4I2O - chains A and B of the 4 polymer chains in the assembly; structure by X-ray diffraction, 1.77 A resolution.

Chain A (and B):
Name: FixK2 protein
Source organism: Bradyrhizobium japonicum
Notes: chain B of this document is another copy of the same molecule, construct and numbering; everything in this record applies to it too
UniProt: O69245 (O69245_BRAJP); residue numbers follow UniProt; this construct covers 1-232
Sequence (243 residues; each row starts with the number of its first residue):
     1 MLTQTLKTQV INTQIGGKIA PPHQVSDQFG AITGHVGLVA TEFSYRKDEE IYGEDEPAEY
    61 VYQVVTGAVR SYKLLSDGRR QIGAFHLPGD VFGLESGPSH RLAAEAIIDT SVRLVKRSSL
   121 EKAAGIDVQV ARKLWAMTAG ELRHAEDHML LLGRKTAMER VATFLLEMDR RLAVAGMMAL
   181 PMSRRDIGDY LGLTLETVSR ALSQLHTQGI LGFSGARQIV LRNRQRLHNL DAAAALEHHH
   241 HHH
Disordered / not traced: 1-37, 236-243
Construct notes: engineered mutation Ser-183 (Cys in O69245); expression tag (233-243)
Reported in the primary citation:
  - binding site for Promoter of fixK2 direct target, fixN, upstream: Leu-195, Glu-196, Arg-200
  - binding site for Promoter of fixK2 direct target, fixN, downstream: Arg-200
  - self-association interface (contacts with another copy of this molecule): Val-128 to Arg-154

How chain A and chain B interact:
Pairs across the interface (97; chain A residue first):
  Lys-73(A) with Glu-146(B); Asp-147(B), salt bridge; Leu-150(B)
  Leu-74(A) with Ala-235(B)
  Leu-75(A) with Leu-150(B), hydrophobic; Ala-232(B), hydrophobic; Ala-233(B); Ala-235(B)
  Ser-76(A) with Ala-233(B), hydrogen bond (backbone-backbone); Ala-234(B); Ala-235(B)
  Arg-79(A) with Arg-154(B), hydrogen bond (side chain-backbone); Lys-155(B); Glu-159(B), salt bridge; Ala-232(B)
  Arg-80(A) with Arg-154(B), hydrogen bond (backbone-side chain)
  Gln-81(A) with Met-149(B); Leu-150(B); Gly-153(B); Arg-154(B)
  Leu-94(A) with Trp-135(B), hydrophobic
  Ser-96(A) with Arg-132(B), hydrogen bond (backbone-side chain); Trp-135(B); Ala-136(B); Ala-139(B)
  Arg-101(A) with Arg-143(B); Glu-146(B)
  Leu-102(A) with Glu-146(B)
  Arg-117(A) with Arg-132(B); Trp-135(B)
  Glu-121(A) with Arg-132(B), salt bridge
  Val-128(A) with Gly-125(B)
  Arg-132(A) with Ser-96(B), hydrogen bond (side chain-backbone); Arg-117(B); Glu-121(B), salt bridge
  Leu-134(A) with Trp-135(B)
  Trp-135(A) with Leu-94(B), hydrophobic; Ser-96(B); Arg-117(B); Leu-134(B); Trp-135(B); Thr-138(B), hydrogen bond
  Ala-136(A) with Ser-96(B)
  Thr-138(A) with Trp-135(B), hydrogen bond; Ala-139(B); Leu-142(B)
  Ala-139(A) with Ser-96(B); Thr-138(B)
  Glu-141(A) with Leu-142(B)
  Leu-142(A) with Thr-138(B); Glu-141(B); Leu-142(B)
  Arg-143(A) with Arg-101(B)
  Ala-145(A) with Ala-145(B), hydrophobic; Met-149(B), hydrophobic
  Glu-146(A) with Lys-73(B); Arg-101(B); Leu-102(B)
  Asp-147(A) with Lys-73(B), salt bridge
  His-148(A) with Met-149(B)
  Met-149(A) with Gln-81(B); Ala-145(B), hydrophobic; His-148(B); Met-149(B), hydrophobic; Leu-152(B)
  Leu-150(A) with Lys-73(B); Leu-75(B), hydrophobic; Gln-81(B)
  Leu-152(A) with Met-149(B); Leu-152(B)
  Gly-153(A) with Gln-81(B); Leu-152(B); Gly-192(B)
  Arg-154(A) with Arg-79(B), hydrogen bond (backbone-side chain); Arg-80(B), hydrogen bond (side chain-backbone); Gln-81(B); Gly-188(B), hydrogen bond (side chain-backbone); Asp-189(B), salt bridge; Gly-192(B); Leu-193(B), hydrogen bond (side chain-backbone)
  Lys-155(A) with Arg-79(B)
  Thr-156(A) with Arg-79(B)
  Glu-159(A) with Arg-79(B), salt bridge
  Gly-188(A) with Arg-154(B), hydrogen bond (backbone-side chain)
  Asp-189(A) with Arg-154(B), salt bridge
  Gly-192(A) with Gly-153(B); Arg-154(B), hydrogen bond (backbone-side chain)
  Leu-193(A) with Arg-154(B), hydrogen bond (backbone-side chain)
  Ala-232(A) with Leu-75(B), hydrophobic; Arg-79(B)
  Ala-233(A) with Leu-75(B); Ser-76(B), hydrogen bond (backbone-backbone)
  Ala-234(A) with Leu-74(B); Ser-76(B)
  Ala-235(A) with Leu-74(B); Leu-75(B); Ser-76(B)
Other interface residues (no listed pair), chain A (46 interface residues in all): Gly-83, Glu-95, Gly-125
Other interface residues (no listed pair), chain B (47 interface residues in all): Gly-83, Glu-95, Gly-97, Val-128, Thr-156

Summary:
The interface between chain A and chain B involves 46 residues on one side and 47 on the other; the contacts
include 15 hydrogen bonds and 8 salt bridges. Polar contacts include Lys-73(A)/Asp-147(B),
Arg-79(A)/Glu-159(B) and Glu-121(A)/Arg-132(B). From the paper: a binding site for Promoter of fixK2 direct
target, fixN, upstream at Leu-195(A), Glu-196(A) and Arg-200(A); a binding site for Promoter of fixK2 direct
target, fixN, downstream at Arg-200(A).
Both chains are FixK2 protein (Bradyrhizobium japonicum). Entry 4I2O (The Structure of FixK2 from
Bradyrhizobium japonicum) was determined by X-ray diffraction.
